Entry 1Z5V (X-ray diffraction, 2.71 A resolution); this record covers chain A.

[Chain A]
Name: Tubulin gamma-1 chain
From: Homo sapiens
UniProt: P23258 (TBG1_HUMAN); residue numbers follow UniProt; this construct covers 1-449
Chain sequence (474 residues; numbered 1 to 474; the number before each row is that of its first residue):
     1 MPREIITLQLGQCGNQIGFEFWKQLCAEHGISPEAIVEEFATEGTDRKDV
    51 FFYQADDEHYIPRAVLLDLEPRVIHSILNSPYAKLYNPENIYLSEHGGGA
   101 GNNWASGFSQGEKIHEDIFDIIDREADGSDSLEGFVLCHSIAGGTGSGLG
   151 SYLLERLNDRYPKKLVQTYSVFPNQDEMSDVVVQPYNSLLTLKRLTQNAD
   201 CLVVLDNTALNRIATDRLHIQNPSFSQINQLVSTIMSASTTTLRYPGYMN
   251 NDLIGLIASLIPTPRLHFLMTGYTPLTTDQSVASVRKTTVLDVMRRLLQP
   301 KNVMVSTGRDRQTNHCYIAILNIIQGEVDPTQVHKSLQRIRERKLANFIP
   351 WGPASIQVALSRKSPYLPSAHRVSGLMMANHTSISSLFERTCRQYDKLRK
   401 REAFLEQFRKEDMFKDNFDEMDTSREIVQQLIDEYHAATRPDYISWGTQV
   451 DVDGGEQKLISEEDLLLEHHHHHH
Unresolved in the structure: 1, 38-44, 95-100, 176-178, 281-283, 309-312, 368-371, 441-474
Sequence notes: cloning artifact (450-468); expression tag (469-474)
Small-molecule neighbours: GTP-gamma-S (GSP; 5'-guanosine-diphosphate-monothiophosphate): Gly11, Gln12, Cys13, Gln16, Ile17, Gly101, Asn102, Ser140, Ala142, Gly143, Gly144, Thr145, Gly146, Val171, Pro173, Asn174, Gln184, Asn207, Leu210, Phe225, Ile228, Asn229
Curated features (UniProtKB/Swiss-Prot):
  - binding site (GTP): Ala142 to Gly148
  - modified residue: Ser131 (Phosphoserine)
  - natural variant: Tyr92 (Y92C: In CDCBM4), Thr331 (T331P: In CDCBM4), Leu387 (L387P: In CDCBM4)
Reported in the primary citation:
  - binding site for GTP-gamma-S: Gln12, Cys13, Ser140, Gly144, Thr145, Gly146, Asn207, Phe225, Asn229

[In short]
Bound to chain A: GTP-gamma-S. Curated annotation (UniProt) lists 7 GTP-binding residues. The paper reports a
binding site for GTP-gamma-S at Gln12, Cys13 and Ser140 among others.
Chain A is Tubulin gamma-1 chain (Homo sapiens); the structure, Crystal structure of human gamma-tubulin bound
to GTPgammaS, was determined by X-ray diffraction together with 1Z5W from the same study.
